PDB entry 4LTC | X-ray diffraction, 2.50 A resolution | chains D and E of the 28 polymer chains in the assembly

[Chain D]
Protein: Proteasome subunit alpha type-5
Organism: Saccharomyces cerevisiae
Notes: EC 3.4.25.1
UniProt: P32379 (PSA5_YEAST); residues -7 to 252 here correspond to UniProt positions 1-260 (UniProt number = residue number + 8)
Sequence (260 residues; row label = number of the first residue in the row; numbers below 1 keep their minus sign (Met-7 is residue -7)):
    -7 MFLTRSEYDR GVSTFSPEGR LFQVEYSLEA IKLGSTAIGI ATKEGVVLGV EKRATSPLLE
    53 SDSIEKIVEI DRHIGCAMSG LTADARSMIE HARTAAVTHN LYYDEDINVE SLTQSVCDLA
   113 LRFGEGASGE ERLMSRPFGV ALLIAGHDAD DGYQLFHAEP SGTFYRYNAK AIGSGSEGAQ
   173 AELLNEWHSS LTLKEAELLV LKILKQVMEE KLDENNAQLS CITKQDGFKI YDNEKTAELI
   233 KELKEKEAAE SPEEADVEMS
Not modelled in the structure: -7 to 0, 243-252

[Chain E]
Protein: Proteasome subunit alpha type-6
Organism: Saccharomyces cerevisiae
Notes: EC 3.4.25.1
UniProt: P40302 (PSA6_YEAST); residues 0-233 here correspond to UniProt positions 1-234 (UniProt number = residue number + 1)
Sequence (234 residues; row label = number of the first residue in the row; numbering starts at 0):
     0 MFRNNYDGDT VTFSPTGRLF QVEYALEAIK QGSVTVGLRS NTHAVLVALK RNADELSSYQ
    60 KKIIKCDEHM GLSLAGLAPD ARVLSNYLRQ QCNYSSLVFN RKLAVERAGH LLCDKAQKNT
   120 QSYGGRPYGV GLLIIGYDKS GAHLLEFQPS GNVTELYGTA IGARSQGAKT YLERTLDTFI
   180 KIDGNPDELI KAGVEAISQS LRDESLTVDN LSIAIVGKDT PFTIYDGEAV AKYI
Not modelled in the structure: 0
Curated features (UniProtKB/Swiss-Prot):
  - modified residue: Ser13 (Phosphoserine)
  - cross-link: Lys190 (Glycyl lysine isopeptide (Lys-Gly) (interchain with G-Cter in ubiquitin))

[Interface between chain D and chain E]
Pairs across the interface - 50 pairs, chain D then chain E:
  Ser5(D) - Gly123(E)  hydrogen bond (side chain-backbone)
  Ser5(D) - Arg125(E)
  Thr6(D) - Gly7(E)
  Thr6(D) - Gln20(E)
  Phe7(D) - Gln20(E)  hydrogen bond (backbone-side chain)
  Phe7(D) - Tyr23(E)
  Phe7(D) - Ala24(E)  hydrophobic
  Phe7(D) - Leu76(E)  hydrophobic
  Phe7(D) - Arg125(E)
  Phe7(D) - Pro126(E)
  Phe7(D) - Gly128(E)
  Ser8(D) - Tyr23(E)
  Pro9(D) - Arg2(E)
  Pro9(D) - Tyr23(E)  hydrophobic
  Pro9(D) - Glu26(E)
  Glu10(D) - Glu26(E)
  Glu10(D) - Gln30(E)  hydrogen bond (backbone-side chain)
  Gly11(D) - Tyr23(E)
  Gly11(D) - Ala27(E)
  Arg12(D) - Gln30(E)
  Leu13(D) - Arg125(E)
  Gln106(D) - Arg81(E)  hydrogen bond
  Asp110(D) - Arg81(E)  salt bridge
  Leu113(D) - Pro78(E)  hydrophobic
  Leu113(D) - Arg125(E)
  Gly118(D) - Tyr122(E)
  Ala119(D) - Gly124(E)
  Ser120(D) - Lys117(E)
  Ser120(D) - Asn118(E)
  Ser120(D) - Ser121(E)
  Ser153(D) - Pro78(E)
  Gly154(D) - Pro78(E)
  Thr155(D) - Gln59(E)
  Tyr157(D) - Arg50(E)
  Tyr157(D) - Asn51(E)
  Tyr157(D) - Ala52(E)
  Tyr157(D) - Ser56(E)
  Tyr157(D) - Ser57(E)
  Tyr157(D) - Gln59(E)
  Arg158(D) - Ser56(E)
  Arg158(D) - Ser57(E)  hydrogen bond (backbone-backbone)
  Tyr159(D) - Ala52(E)
  Tyr159(D) - Leu55(E)
  Tyr159(D) - Ser56(E)
  Asn160(D) - Leu55(E)  hydrogen bond (backbone-backbone)
  Ala161(D) - Leu55(E)
  Gln172(D) - Asp53(E)  hydrogen bond
  Gln172(D) - Leu55(E)
  Leu175(D) - Leu55(E)
  Leu176(D) - Leu55(E)  hydrophobic
Also at the interface, not in a pair above, chain D (29 interface residues in all): Arg2, Gly3, Phe156
Also at the interface, not in a pair above, chain E (31 interface residues in all): Asp6, Asp79, Val82

[Summary]
The interface between chain D and chain E involves 29 residues on one side and 31 on the other; the contacts
include 7 hydrogen bonds and 1 salt bridge. Polar pairs include Asp110(D)-Arg81(E), Ser5(D)-Gly123(E) and
Phe7(D)-Gln20(E).
Chain D is Proteasome subunit alpha type-5 and chain E is Proteasome subunit alpha type-6, both from
Saccharomyces cerevisiae; the structure, Crystal structure of yeast 20S proteasome in complex with enone
carmaphycin analogue 6, was determined by X-ray diffraction, deposited together with 4HNP, 4HRC and 4HRD.
